Entry 5II2 (X-ray diffraction, 2.10 A resolution); this record covers chain A.

== Chain A ==
Protein: Protein polybromo-1
Source organism: Homo sapiens
UniProt: Q86U86 (PB1_HUMAN); residues 645-766 here = UniProt positions 645-766
Chain sequence (124 residues; row label = number of the first residue in the row):
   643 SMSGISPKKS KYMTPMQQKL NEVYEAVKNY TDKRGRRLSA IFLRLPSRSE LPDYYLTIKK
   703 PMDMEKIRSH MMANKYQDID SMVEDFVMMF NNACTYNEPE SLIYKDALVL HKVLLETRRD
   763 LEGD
Not modelled in the structure: 643-651
Sequence notes: expression tag (643-644)
Ion coordination: K+: Cys736, Thr737, Asn739
Small-molecule neighbours: Luteolin (LU2; 2-(3,4-dihydroxyphenyl)-5,7-dihydroxy-4H-chromen-4-one): Ile683, Phe684, Leu687, Pro688, Leu693, Tyr696, Met704, Asp705, Met731, Asn734, Ala735, Tyr738, Asn739, Ile745
Curated features (UniProtKB/Swiss-Prot):
  - modified residue (Phosphoserine): Ser648, Ser689
  - cross-link: Lys653 (Glycyl lysine isopeptide (Lys-Gly) (interchain with G-Cter in SUMO2))

== Overview ==
Chain A binds Luteolin. Cys736, Thr737 and Asn739 form the K+ site.
Chain A is Protein polybromo-1 (Homo sapiens); the structure, Crystal Structure of the fifth bromodomain of
human polybromo (PB1) in complex with 2-(3,4-dihydroxyphenyl)-5,7-dihydroxy-4H-chromen-4-one, was determined
by X-ray diffraction together with 5HRV, 5HRW, 5HRX, 5II1 and 5IID from the same study.
